Entry 5VP9 (X-ray diffraction, 1.86 A resolution); this record covers chain A.

# Chain A
Molecule: NS4A cofactor -- NS3 protein chimera
Organism: Hepatitis C virus subtype 1a
UniProtKB: A8DG50 (A8DG50_9HEPC); the construct has insertions or renumbered stretches relative to UniProt, so the offset changes along the chain: 990-1000 = UniProt 1678-1688; 1003-1182 = UniProt 1029-1208
Chain sequence (203 residues; row label = number of the first residue in the row):
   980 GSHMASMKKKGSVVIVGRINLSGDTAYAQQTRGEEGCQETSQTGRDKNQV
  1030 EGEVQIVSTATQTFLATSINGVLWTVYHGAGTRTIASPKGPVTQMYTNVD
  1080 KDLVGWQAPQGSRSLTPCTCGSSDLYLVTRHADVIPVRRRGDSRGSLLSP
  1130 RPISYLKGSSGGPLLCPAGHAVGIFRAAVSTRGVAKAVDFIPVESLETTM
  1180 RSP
Unresolved in the structure: 980-982, 1181-1182
Sequence notes: expression tag (980-989); engineered mutation Ser991 (Cys1679 in A8DG50), Ile998 (Val1686 in A8DG50), Asn999 (Ile1687 in A8DG50), Asp1003 (Ile1029 in A8DG50), Glu1013 (Leu1039 in A8DG50), Glu1014 (Leu1040 in A8DG50), Gln1017 (Ile1043 in A8DG50), Glu1018 (Ile1044 in A8DG50), Gln1021 (Leu1047 in A8DG50), Thr1040 (Ala1066 in A8DG50), Ser1047 (Cys1073 in A8DG50), Leu1052 (Cys1078 in A8DG50), Thr1072 (Ile1098 in A8DG50), Gln1086 (Pro1112 in A8DG50), Ser1159 (Cys1185 in A8DG50); linker (1001-1002)
Ion coordination: Zn2+: Cys1097, Cys1099, Cys1145, His1149
Small-molecule neighbours: AM-07 (9H7; tert-butyl [(2R,6S,12Z,13aS,14aR,16aS)-14a-[(cyclopropylsulfonyl)carbamoyl]-5,16-dioxo-2-{[3-(thiophen-2-yl)quinoxalin-2-yl]oxy}-1,2,3,5,6,7,8,9,10,11,13a,14,14a,15,16,16a-hexadecahydrocyclopropa[e]pyrrolo[1,2-a][1,4]diazacyclopentadecin-6-yl]carbamate): Gln1041, Thr1042, Phe1043, Tyr1056, His1057, Gly1058, Val1078, Asp1081, Arg1123, Ile1132, Leu1135, Lys1136, Gly1137, Ser1138, Ser1139, Phe1154, Arg1155, Ala1156, Ala1157, Val1158, Asp1168

# In short
Bound to chain A: AM-07. Cys1097, Cys1099, Cys1145 and His1149 form the Zn2+ site.
Chain A is NS4A cofactor -- NS3 protein chimera (Hepatitis C virus subtype 1a); the structure, Crystal
structure of HCV NS3/4A protease in complex with AM-07, an analogue of 5172-mcP1P3, was determined by X-ray
diffraction (same publication as 5VOJ).
